Entry 4BZ9 (X-ray diffraction, 2.00 A resolution); this record covers chain A.

# Chain A
Name: Histone deacetylase 8
From: Schistosoma mansoni
Reference sequence: A5H660 (A5H660_SCHMA); residues 1-440 here = UniProt positions 1-440
Chain sequence (446 residues; row label = number of the first residue in the row):
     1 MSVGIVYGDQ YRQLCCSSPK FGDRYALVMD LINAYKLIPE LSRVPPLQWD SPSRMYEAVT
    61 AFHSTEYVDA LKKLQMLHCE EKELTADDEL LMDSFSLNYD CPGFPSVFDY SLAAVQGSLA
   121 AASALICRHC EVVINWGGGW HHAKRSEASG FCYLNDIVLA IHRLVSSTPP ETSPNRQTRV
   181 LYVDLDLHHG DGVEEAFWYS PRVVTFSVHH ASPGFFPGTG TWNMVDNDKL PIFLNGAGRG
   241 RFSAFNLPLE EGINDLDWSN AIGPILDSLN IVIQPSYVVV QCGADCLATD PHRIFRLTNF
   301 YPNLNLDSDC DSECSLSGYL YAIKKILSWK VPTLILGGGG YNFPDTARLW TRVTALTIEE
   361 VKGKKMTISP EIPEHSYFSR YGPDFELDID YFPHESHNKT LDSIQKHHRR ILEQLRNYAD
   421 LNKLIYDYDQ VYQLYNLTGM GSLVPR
Unresolved in the structure: 1, 81-82, 169-176, 224-231, 303-314, 394-401, 436-446
Sequence notes: expression tag (441-446)
Metal / ion sites: K+ site 1: Asp184, Asp186, His188, Ser207, Val208; Zn2+: Asp186, His188, Asp285 (together with J1075); K+ site 2: Phe197, Ser200, Val203, Ser243
Ligand contacts:
  - dimethylformamide (DMF): Tyr7, Ile38, Pro39, Leu41, Ser42, Arg43
  - J1075 (KMY; 3-chlorobenzothiophene-2-carbohydroxamic acid), molecule 1: Lys20, Phe21, Asp100, His141, His142, Gly150, Phe151, Asp186, His188, Phe216, Asp285, Gly339, Tyr341
  - J1075 (KMY), molecule 2: Glu131, Val132, Leu327, Lys330, Val331, Pro332, Glu360, Val361
From the paper describing this entry:
  - conformationally variable residues (side-chain flip): Phe151, Tyr341
  - mutagenesis - D100A: decreased catalytic activity
  - mutagenesis - Y341F: abolished catalytic activity
  - catalytic residues: Asp100, Tyr341
  - mutagenesis - H292A, H292M: unchanged catalytic activity

# Summary
Chain A binds J1075 and dimethylformamide. The K+ site 1 is built by Asp184, Asp186, His188, Ser207 and
Val208. Asp186, His188 and Asp285 form the Zn2+ site. The paper reports catalytic residues Asp100 and Tyr341;
D100A reduces catalytic activity; 4 substitutions were tested in all.
Chain A is Histone deacetylase 8 (Schistosoma mansoni); the structure, Crystal structure of Schistosoma
mansoni HDAC8 complexed with J1075, was determined by X-ray diffraction together with 4BZ5, 4BZ6, 4BZ7 and
4BZ8 from the same study.
